1R9T - chains A and I of the 13 polymer chains in the assembly; structure by X-ray diffraction, 3.50 A resolution.

== Chain A ==
Name: DNA-directed RNA polymerase II largest subunit
Source organism: Saccharomyces cerevisiae
Notes: EC 2.7.7.6
UniProt: P04050 (RPB1_YEAST); residues 1-1733 here = UniProt positions 1-1733
Amino-acid sequence (1733 residues; numbered 1 to 1733; the number before each row is that of its first residue):
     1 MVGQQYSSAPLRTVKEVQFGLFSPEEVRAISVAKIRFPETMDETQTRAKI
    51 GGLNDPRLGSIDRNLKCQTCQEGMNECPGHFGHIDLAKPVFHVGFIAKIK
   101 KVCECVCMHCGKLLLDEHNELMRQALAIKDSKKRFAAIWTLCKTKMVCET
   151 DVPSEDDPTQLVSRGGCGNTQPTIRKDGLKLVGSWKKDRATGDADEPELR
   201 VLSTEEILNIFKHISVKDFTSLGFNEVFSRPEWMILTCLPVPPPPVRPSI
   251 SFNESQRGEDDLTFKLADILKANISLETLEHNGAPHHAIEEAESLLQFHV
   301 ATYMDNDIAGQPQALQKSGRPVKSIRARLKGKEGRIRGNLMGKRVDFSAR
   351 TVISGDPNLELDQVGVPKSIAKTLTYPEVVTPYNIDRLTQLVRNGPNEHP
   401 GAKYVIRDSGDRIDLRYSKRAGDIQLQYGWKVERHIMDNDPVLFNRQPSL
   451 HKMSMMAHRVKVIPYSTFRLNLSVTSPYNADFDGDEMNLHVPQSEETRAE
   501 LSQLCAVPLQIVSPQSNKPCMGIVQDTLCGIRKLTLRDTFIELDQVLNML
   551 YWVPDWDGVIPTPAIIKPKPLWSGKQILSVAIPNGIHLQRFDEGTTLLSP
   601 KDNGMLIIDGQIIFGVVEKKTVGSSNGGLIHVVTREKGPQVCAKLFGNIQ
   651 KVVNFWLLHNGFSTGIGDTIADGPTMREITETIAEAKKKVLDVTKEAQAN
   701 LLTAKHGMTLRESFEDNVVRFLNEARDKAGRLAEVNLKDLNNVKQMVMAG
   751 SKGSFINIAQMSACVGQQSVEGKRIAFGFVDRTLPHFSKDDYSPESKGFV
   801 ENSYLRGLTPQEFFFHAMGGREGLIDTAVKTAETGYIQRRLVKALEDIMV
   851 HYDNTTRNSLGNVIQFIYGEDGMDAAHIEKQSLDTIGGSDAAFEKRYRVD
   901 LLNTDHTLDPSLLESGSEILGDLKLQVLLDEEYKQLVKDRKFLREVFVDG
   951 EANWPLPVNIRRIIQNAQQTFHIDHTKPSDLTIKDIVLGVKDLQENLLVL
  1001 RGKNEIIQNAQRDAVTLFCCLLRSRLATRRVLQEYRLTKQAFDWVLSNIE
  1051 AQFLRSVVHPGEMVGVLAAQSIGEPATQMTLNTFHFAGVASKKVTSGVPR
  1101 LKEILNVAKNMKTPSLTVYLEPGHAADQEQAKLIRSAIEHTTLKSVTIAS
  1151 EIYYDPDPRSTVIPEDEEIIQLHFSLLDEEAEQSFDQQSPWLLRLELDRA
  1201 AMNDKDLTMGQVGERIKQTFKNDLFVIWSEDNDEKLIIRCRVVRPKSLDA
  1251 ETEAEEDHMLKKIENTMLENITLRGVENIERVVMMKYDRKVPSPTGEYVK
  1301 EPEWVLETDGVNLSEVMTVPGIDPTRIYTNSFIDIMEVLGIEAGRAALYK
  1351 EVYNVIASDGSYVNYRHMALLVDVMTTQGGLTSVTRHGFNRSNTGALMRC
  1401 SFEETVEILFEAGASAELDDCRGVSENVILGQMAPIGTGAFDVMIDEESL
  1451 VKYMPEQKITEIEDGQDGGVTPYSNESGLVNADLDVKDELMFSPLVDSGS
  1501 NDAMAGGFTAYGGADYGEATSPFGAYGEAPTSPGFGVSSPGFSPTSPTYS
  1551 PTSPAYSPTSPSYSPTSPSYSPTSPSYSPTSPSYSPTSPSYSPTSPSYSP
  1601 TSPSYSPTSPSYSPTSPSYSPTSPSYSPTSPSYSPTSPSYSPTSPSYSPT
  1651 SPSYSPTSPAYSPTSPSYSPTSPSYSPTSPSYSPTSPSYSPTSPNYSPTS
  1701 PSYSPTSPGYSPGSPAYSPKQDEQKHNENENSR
Disordered / not traced: 1-2, 155-160, 187-198, 1082-1091, 1177-1186, 1244-1253, 1446-1733
Bound ions: Zn2+ site 1: Cys67, Gln68, Cys70, Cys77, His80; Zn2+ site 2: Cys107, Cys110, Cys148, Cys167; Mg2+ site 1: Asp481, Asp483, Asp485 (shared with 1 residue of chain R); Mg2+ site 2: Asp481, Asp483 (shared with 1 residue of chain B)
Residues lining bound ligands: ATP (adenosine-5'-triphosphate): Asp481, Asp483, Lys752
Swiss-Prot annotation at these positions:
  - region: Pro248 to Asp260 (Lid loop), Asn306 to Lys323 (Rudder loop), Pro810 to Glu822 (Bridging helix)
  - binding site (Zn(2+)): Cys67, Cys70, Cys77, His80, Cys107, Cys110, Cys148, Cys167
  - binding site (Mg(2+)): Asp481, Asp483, Asp485
  - modified residue: Thr1471 (Phosphothreonine)
  - cross-link (Glycyl lysine isopeptide (Lys-Gly)): Lys695 (interchain with G-Cter in ubiquitin), Lys1246 (interchain with G-Cter in ubiquitin), Lys1350 (interchain with G-Cter in ubiquitin)
  - natural variant: Ser1653 to Pro1659 (deletion: In strain: A364A)
  - mutagenesis: Lys1246 (K1246R: Impairs ubiquitination during transcription stress)
Reported in the primary citation:
  - binding site for ATP: Lys752

== Chain I ==
Name: DNA-directed RNA polymerase II 14.2 kDa polypeptide
Source organism: Saccharomyces cerevisiae
Notes: EC 2.7.7.6
UniProt: P27999 (RPB9_YEAST); numbering as in UniProt (aligned over 1-122)
Amino-acid sequence (122 residues; each row starts with the number of its first residue):
     1 MTTFRFCRDCNNMLYPREDKENNRLLFECRTCSYVEEAGSPLVYRHELIT
    51 NIGETAGVVQDIGSDPTLPRSDRECPKCHSRENVFFQSQQRRKDTSMVLF
   101 FVCLSCSHIFTSDQKNKRTQFS
Disordered / not traced: 1, 121-122
Bound ions: Zn2+ site 1: Cys7, Cys10, Cys29; Zn2+ site 2: Cys75, Cys78, Cys103, Cys106
Swiss-Prot annotation at these positions:
  - zinc finger: Cys7 to Cys32 (C4-type), Ser71 to Thr111 (TFIIS-type)
  - binding site (Zn(2+)): Cys7, Cys10, Cys29, Cys32, Cys75, Cys78, Cys103, Cys106
  - modified residue: Ser40 (Phosphoserine)

== How chain A and chain I interact ==
Contacting residue pairs (63):
  Ala697(A) with Met97(I)
  Gln698(A) with Met97(I); Val98(I); Leu99(I); Ser112(I), hydrogen bond (backbone-side chain)
  Ala699(A) with Ser112(I); Gln114(I)
  Asn700(A) with Ser96(I); Asp113(I), hydrogen bond; Lys115(I); Asn116(I)
  Leu701(A) with Gln114(I); Lys115(I)
  Thr709(A) with Lys93(I); Asp94(I)
  Arg711(A) with Gln87(I); Thr95(I), hydrogen bond (side chain-backbone); Ser96(I), hydrogen bond (side chain-backbone); Met97(I)
  Phe714(A) with Met97(I), hydrophobic
  Asp781(A) with Gln89(I); Arg91(I), salt bridge
  Arg782(A) with Thr67(I)
  Ser788(A) with Thr67(I), hydrogen bond (side chain-backbone); Leu68(I); Pro69(I)
  Lys789(A) with Asp65(I), salt bridge; Thr67(I), hydrogen bond (backbone-backbone); Pro69(I)
  Asp790(A) with Phe86(I); Gln87(I); Arg91(I), salt bridge
  Tyr792(A) with Gln87(I), hydrogen bond
  Thr1147(A) with Leu48(I)
  Ile1148(A) with Glu47(I); Leu48(I), hydrogen bond (backbone-backbone); Ile49(I)
  Ala1149(A) with Arg45(I); Glu47(I); Leu48(I)
  Ser1150(A) with Tyr44(I); Arg45(I); His46(I), hydrogen bond (backbone-backbone); Glu47(I)
  Glu1151(A) with Leu42(I); Tyr44(I); Arg45(I), salt bridge
  Ile1152(A) with Pro41(I); Val43(I); Tyr44(I), hydrogen bond (backbone-backbone)
  Tyr1153(A) with Pro41(I); Leu42(I), hydrophobic
  Tyr1154(A) with Glu18(I), hydrogen bond; Asp19(I); Arg24(I); Leu25(I), hydrophobic; Pro41(I), hydrogen bond (backbone-backbone)
  Pro1190(A) with Glu18(I)
  Glu1196(A) with Arg45(I), salt bridge
  Lys1261(A) with Tyr44(I)
  Glu1264(A) with Tyr44(I), hydrogen bond; His46(I), salt bridge
  Leu1268(A) with Leu48(I), hydrophobic
Interface residues without a listed pair, chain A (29 interface residues in all): Leu710, Trp1191
Interface residues without a listed pair, chain I (38 interface residues in all): Asn23, Pro66, Phe85, Arg92, Arg118

== Summary ==
29 residues of chain A and 38 residues of chain I are in contact, with 13 hydrogen bonds and 6 salt bridges.
Polar contacts include Asp781(A)-Arg91(I), Lys789(A)-Asp65(I) and Asp790(A)-Arg91(I). Bound to chain A: ATP.
The paper reports a binding site for ATP at Lys752(A).
Here chain A is DNA-directed RNA polymerase II largest subunit and chain I is DNA-directed RNA polymerase II
14.2 kDa polypeptide, both from Saccharomyces cerevisiae. Entry 1R9T (RNA polymerase II strand separated
elongation complex, mismatched nucleotide) was determined by X-ray diffraction together with 1R9S, 1TWA, 1TWC,
1TWF, 1TWG and 1TWH from the same study.
